2UUK - chains A and B of the 3 polymer chains in the assembly; structure by X-ray diffraction, 1.39 A resolution.

[Chain A]
Name: Human alpha thrombin
Organism: Homo sapiens
Notes: EC 3.4.21.5
UniProt: P00734 (THRB_HUMAN); residues 1-14 here correspond to UniProt positions 336-349 (UniProt number = residue number + 335)
Sequence (36 residues; each row starts with the number of its first residue; a row labelled like 14A-14M holds insertion residues (14A, then the next letters in order)):
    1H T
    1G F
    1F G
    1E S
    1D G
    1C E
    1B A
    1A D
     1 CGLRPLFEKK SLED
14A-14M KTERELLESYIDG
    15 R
Disordered / not traced: 1H, 1G, 1F, 1E, 1D, 1C, 14M, 15
Curated features (UniProtKB/Swiss-Prot):
  - site: Arg15 (Cleavage)

[Chain B]
Name: Thrombin
Organism: Homo sapiens
Notes: EC 3.4.21.5
UniProt: P00734 (THRB_HUMAN); the construct lacks a stretch of the UniProt sequence and is renumbered around it, so the offset changes along the chain: 16-37 = UniProt 364-385; 38-60 = UniProt 387-409; 61-77 = UniProt 419-435; 78-97 = UniProt 437-456; 6 more segments
Sequence (259 residues; numbered 16 to 247 plus 28 insertion-coded residues; 1 number in that range is skipped by the numbering (no residue carries it; nothing is unmodelled there); the number before each row is that of its first residue; a row labelled like 60A-60I holds insertion residues (60A, then the next letters in order)):
    16 IVEGSDAEIG MSPWQVMLFR KS
   37A P
    38 QELLCGASLI SDRWVLTAAH CLL
60A-60I YPPWDKNFT
    61 ENDLLVRIGK HSRTRYE
   77A R
    78 NIEKISMLEK IYIHPRYNWR
   97A E
    98 NLDRDIALMK LKKPVAFSDY IHPVCLPDRE TA
129A-129C ASL
   130 LQAGYKGRVT GWGNLKETWT
149A-149E ANVGK
   150 GQPSVLQVVN LPIVERPVCK DSTRIRITDN MFCAG
  184A Y
   185 KP
186A-186D DEGK
   187 RGDACEGDSG GPFVMKSP
204A-204B FN
   205 NRWYQMGIVS WGE
   219 GC
  221A D
   221 RDGKYGFYTH VFRLKKWIQK VIDQFGE
Disordered / not traced: 148-149, 149A-149E
Curated features (UniProtKB/Swiss-Prot):
  - region: Ala183 to Val200 (High affinity receptor-binding region which is also known as the TP508 peptide)
  - active site (Charge relay system): His57, Asp102, Ser195
  - glycosylation: Asn60G (N-linked (GlcNAc...) (complex) asparagine)
Disulfides: Cys42-Cys58, Cys168-Cys182, Cys191-Cys220
Bound ions: Ca2+: Lys169, Thr172, Phe204A; Na+: Arg221, Lys224
Residues lining bound ligands: 897 (N-[3-(tert-butylamino)-3-oxopropyl]-N-isopropyl-3-methyl-5-{[(2S)-2-(pyridin-4-ylamino)propyl]oxy}benzamide): His57, Tyr60A, Trp60D, Glu97A, Asn98, Leu99, Ile174, Asp189, Ala190, Cys191, Glu192, Ser195, Val213, Ser214, Trp215, Gly216, Gly219, Gly226, Phe227, Tyr228

[How chain A and chain B interact]
Residue-residue contacts (60):
  Cys1(A) with Pro120(B); Val121(B); Cys122(B), disulfide; Arg206(B), hydrogen bond (backbone-side chain)
  Asp1A(A) with His119(B), hydrogen bond (backbone-side chain); Arg206(B)
  Ala1B(A) with Arg206(B), hydrogen bond (backbone-side chain)
  Gly2(A) with Trp29(B); Pro120(B), hydrogen bond (backbone-backbone); Cys122(B); Arg206(B); Trp207(B), hydrogen bond (backbone-backbone)
  Leu3(A) with His119(B), hydrogen bond (backbone-side chain); Asn205(B); Arg206(B)
  Arg4(A) with Gly25(B); Met26(B), hydrogen bond (side chain-backbone); Pro28(B); Trp29(B); Arg137(B); Trp207(B)
  Pro5(A) with Ser115(B); Asp116(B); His119(B)
  Leu6(A) with Asp116(B)
  Phe7(A) with Glu23(B); Ile24(B); Gly25(B); Met26(B)
  Glu8(A) with Lys202(B), salt bridge; Asn205(B); Trp207(B), hydrogen bond
  Lys9(A) with His119(B), hydrogen bond
  Asp14(A) with Glu23(B); Met26(B); Arg137(B), salt bridge; Trp207(B)
  Lys14A(A) with Glu23(B), hydrogen bond (backbone-side chain)
  Thr14B(A) with Arg137(B), hydrogen bond; Asn159(B), hydrogen bond
  Glu14C(A) with Arg137(B); Lys202(B), salt bridge
  Glu14E(A) with Lys135(B), salt bridge; Asn159(B), hydrogen bond; Tyr184A(B), hydrogen bond
  Leu14F(A) with Lys135(B); Gly136(B); Asn159(B); Trp207(B), hydrophobic
  Leu14G(A) with Pro204(B), hydrophobic
  Ser14I(A) with Gly133(B); Tyr134(B); Lys135(B), hydrogen bond (side chain-backbone)
  Tyr14J(A) with Tyr134(B), hydrophobic; Lys135(B), hydrogen bond (side chain-backbone); Met201(B); Lys202(B), hydrogen bond (side chain-backbone); Pro204(B)
  Ile14K(A) with Tyr134(B)
  Asp14L(A) with Tyr134(B), hydrogen bond (backbone-side chain)
Other interface residues (no listed pair), chain B (27 interface residues in all): Tyr117, Gln131
Disulfides between the chains: Cys1(A)-Cys122(B)

[In short]
22 residues of chain A and 27 residues of chain B are in contact; the contacts include 1 disulfide bond, 18
hydrogen bonds and 4 salt bridges. Among the polar pairs are Glu8(A)-Lys202(B), Glu14E(A)-Lys135(B) and
Asp14(A)-Arg137(B). Chain B binds compound 897.
Here chain A is Human alpha thrombin and chain B is Thrombin, both from Homo sapiens. Entry 2UUK
(Thrombin-hirugen-gw420128 ternary complex at 1.39A resolution) was determined by X-ray diffraction (same
publication as 2UUF, 2UUJ and 2UU8).
